PDB entry 3LVG | X-ray diffraction, 7.94 A resolution (low resolution: residue-level contacts below are approximate; hydrogen-bond / salt-bridge calls are withheld) | chains A and C of the 6 polymer chains in the assembly

== Chain A (and C) ==
Protein: Clathrin heavy chain 1
Source organism: Bos taurus
Notes: chain C of this document is another copy of the same molecule, construct and numbering; everything in this record applies to it too
UniProt: P49951 (CLH1_BOVIN); residue numbers follow UniProt; this construct covers 1074-1675
Chain sequence (624 residues; row label = number of the first residue in the row):
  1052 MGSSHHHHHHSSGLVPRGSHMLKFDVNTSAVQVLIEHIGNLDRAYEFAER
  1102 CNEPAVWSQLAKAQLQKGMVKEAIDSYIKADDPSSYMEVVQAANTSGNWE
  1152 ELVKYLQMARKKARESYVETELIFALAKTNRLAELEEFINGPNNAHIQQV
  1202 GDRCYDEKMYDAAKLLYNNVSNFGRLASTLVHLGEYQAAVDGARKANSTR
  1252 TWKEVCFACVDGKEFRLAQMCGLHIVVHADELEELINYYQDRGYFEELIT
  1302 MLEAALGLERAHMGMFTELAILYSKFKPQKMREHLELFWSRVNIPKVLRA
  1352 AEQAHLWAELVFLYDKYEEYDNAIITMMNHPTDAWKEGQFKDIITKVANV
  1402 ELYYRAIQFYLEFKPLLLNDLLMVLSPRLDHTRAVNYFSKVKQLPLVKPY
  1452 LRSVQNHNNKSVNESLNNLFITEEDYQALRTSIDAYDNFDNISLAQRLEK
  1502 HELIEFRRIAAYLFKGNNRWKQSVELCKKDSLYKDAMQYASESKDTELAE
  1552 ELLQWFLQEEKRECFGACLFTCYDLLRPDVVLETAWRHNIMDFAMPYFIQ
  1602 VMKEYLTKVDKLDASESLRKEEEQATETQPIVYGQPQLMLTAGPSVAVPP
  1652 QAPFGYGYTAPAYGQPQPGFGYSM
Unresolved in the structure: 1052-1077, 1631-1675
Construct notes: expression tag (1052-1073)
Curated features (UniProtKB/Swiss-Prot):
  - modified residue: Ser-1167 (Phosphoserine), Tyr-1206 (Phosphotyrosine), Ser-1229 (Phosphoserine), Lys-1441 (N6-acetyllysine), Tyr-1477 (Phosphotyrosine), Tyr-1487 (Phosphotyrosine), Ser-1494 (Phosphoserine), Lys-1501 (N6-acetyllysine)
Reported in the primary citation:
  - mutagenesis - K1163E/R1165D: unchanged binding to CLC

== Chain A / chain C interface ==
Contacting residue pairs - 6 pairs, chain A then chain C:
  Pro-1579(A) / Glu-1605(C)
  Asp-1580(A) / Gln-1601(C)
  Asp-1580(A) / Lys-1604(C)
  Asp-1580(A) / Glu-1605(C)
  Glu-1584(A) / Tyr-1598(C)
  Trp-1587(A) / Gln-1601(C)
Other interface residues (no listed pair), chain A (5 interface residues in all): Val-1581
Other interface residues (no listed pair), chain C (5 interface residues in all): Pro-1597

== In short ==
The chain A/chain C interface involves 5 residues from each chain. The paper reports that K1163E/R1165D of
chain A leave binding to CLC unchanged.
Chain A and chain C are both Clathrin heavy chain 1 (Bos taurus); the structure, Crystal structure of a
clathrin heavy chain and clathrin light chain complex, was determined by X-ray diffraction, deposited together
with 3LVH.
